2J9F - chains B and D of the 4 polymer chains in the assembly; structure by X-ray diffraction, 1.88 A resolution.

[Chain B (and D)]
Protein: 2-oxoisovalerate dehydrogenase beta subunit
From: Homo sapiens
Notes: EC 1.2.4.4; chain D of this document is another copy of the same molecule, construct and numbering; everything in this record applies to it too
UniProt: P21953 (ODBB_HUMAN); residues 1-342 here correspond to UniProt positions 51-392 (UniProt number = residue number + 50)
Sequence (350 residues; row label = number of the first residue in the row):
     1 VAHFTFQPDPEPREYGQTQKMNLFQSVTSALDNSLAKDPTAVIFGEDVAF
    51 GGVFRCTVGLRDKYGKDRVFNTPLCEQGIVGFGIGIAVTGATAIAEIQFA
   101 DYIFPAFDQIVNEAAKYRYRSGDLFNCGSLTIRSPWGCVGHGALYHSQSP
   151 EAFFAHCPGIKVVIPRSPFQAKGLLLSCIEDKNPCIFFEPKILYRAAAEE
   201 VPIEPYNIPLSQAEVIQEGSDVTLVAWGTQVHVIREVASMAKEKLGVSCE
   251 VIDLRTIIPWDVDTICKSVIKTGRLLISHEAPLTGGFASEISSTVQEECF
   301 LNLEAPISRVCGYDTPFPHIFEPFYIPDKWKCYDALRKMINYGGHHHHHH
Disordered / not traced: 1-13, 344-350
Construct notes: expression tag (343-350)
Metal / ion sites: K+: Gly128, Leu130, Thr131, Cys178, Asp181, Asn183
Ligand contacts: THV (C2-1-hydroxy-3-methyl-propyl-thiamin diphosphate): Glu46, Leu74, Glu76, Gln98, Tyr102, His146

[Chain B / chain D interface]
Residue-residue contacts (99):
  Gln77(B) with Gln77(D), hydrogen bond
  Asp101(B) with Asn112(D), hydrogen bond (backbone-side chain)
  Phe104(B) with Phe107(D), hydrophobic; Asp108(D); Asn112(D)
  Pro105(B) with Asp108(D)
  Phe107(B) with Phe104(D), hydrophobic; Phe107(D), hydrophobic; Phe153(D), hydrophobic
  Asp108(B) with Phe104(D); Pro105(D)
  Asn112(B) with Asp101(D), hydrogen bond (side chain-backbone); Phe104(D); Tyr145(D), hydrogen bond (backbone-side chain); Gln148(D), hydrogen bond
  Lys116(B) with Leu144(D); Tyr145(D); Gln148(D); Pro316(D)
  Tyr119(B) with Pro316(D), hydrophobic; Pro318(D)
  Arg120(B) with Leu144(D); Tyr145(D), hydrogen bond
  Leu144(B) with Lys116(D); Arg120(D)
  Tyr145(B) with Asn112(D), hydrogen bond (side chain-backbone); Lys116(D); Arg120(D), hydrogen bond
  Gln148(B) with Asn112(D), hydrogen bond
  Ala152(B) with His156(D)
  Phe153(B) with Phe107(D), hydrophobic; Phe153(D); His156(D)
  Ala155(B) with Thr284(D)
  His156(B) with Ala152(D); Phe153(D); Ala281(D); Pro282(D); Thr284(D), hydrogen bond (side chain-backbone); Gly285(D); Gly286(D), hydrogen bond (side chain-backbone)
  Pro158(B) with Asp314(D); Thr315(D)
  Ile258(B) with Thr284(D)
  Ala281(B) with His156(D)
  Pro282(B) with His156(D)
  Leu283(B) with Glu290(D)
  Thr284(B) with Ala155(D); His156(D), hydrogen bond (backbone-side chain); Glu290(D)
  Gly285(B) with His156(D); Glu290(D), hydrogen bond (backbone-side chain)
  Gly286(B) with His156(D), hydrogen bond (backbone-side chain)
  Ser289(B) with Ser289(D), hydrogen bond; Glu290(D), hydrogen bond; Ser293(D), hydrogen bond (backbone-side chain)
  Glu290(B) with Leu283(D); Thr284(D); Gly285(D), hydrogen bond (side chain-backbone); Ser289(D); Arg309(D), salt bridge
  Ser292(B) with Ser293(D); Gln296(D)
  Ser293(B) with Ser289(D), hydrogen bond (side chain-backbone); Ser292(D); Ser293(D), hydrogen bond; Arg309(D), hydrogen bond
  Thr294(B) with Arg309(D), hydrogen bond
  Gln296(B) with Ser292(D); Gln296(D); Pro306(D); Ile307(D), hydrogen bond (side chain-backbone)
  Glu297(B) with Ile307(D); Arg309(D), salt bridge
  Phe300(B) with Leu303(D); Glu304(D); Ala305(D); Pro306(D), hydrophobic; Tyr342(D)
  Leu301(B) with Tyr342(D)
  Leu303(B) with Phe300(D)
  Glu304(B) with Phe300(D)
  Ala305(B) with Phe300(D)
  Pro306(B) with Gln296(D); Glu297(D); Phe300(D)
  Ile307(B) with Gln296(D), hydrogen bond (backbone-side chain); Glu297(D)
  Arg309(B) with Glu290(D), salt bridge; Ser293(D); Thr294(D), hydrogen bond; Glu297(D), salt bridge
  Asp314(B) with Pro158(D)
  Thr315(B) with Pro158(D)
  Pro316(B) with Lys116(D); Tyr119(D), hydrophobic
  Pro318(B) with Tyr119(D)
  Tyr342(B) with Phe300(D); Leu301(D)
Interface residues without a listed pair, chain B (50 interface residues in all): Val111, Glu113, Ser149, Cys157, Ala288
Interface residues without a listed pair, chain D (50 interface residues in all): Val111, Glu113, Ser149, Cys157, Ile258, Ala288

[In short]
The chain B/chain D interface involves 50 residues from each chain, with 25 hydrogen bonds and 4 salt bridges.
Polar contacts include Glu290(B)-Arg309(D), Glu297(B)-Arg309(D) and Gln77(B)-Gln77(D). Chain B binds compound
THV. The K+ site is built by Gly128(B), Leu130(B), Thr131(B), Cys178(B), Asp181(B) and Asn183(B).
Chain B and chain D are both 2-oxoisovalerate dehydrogenase beta subunit (Homo sapiens); the structure, Human
branched-chain alpha-ketoacid dehydrogenase-decarboxylase E1b, was determined by X-ray diffraction.
